2XN7 - chains A and B; structure by X-ray diffraction, 1.43 A resolution.

Chain A:
Molecule: Thyroxine-binding globulin
Organism: Homo sapiens
UniProt: P05543 (THBG_HUMAN); the construct has insertions or renumbered stretches relative to UniProt, so the offset changes along the chain: 12-357 = UniProt 32-377; 359-361 = UniProt 378-380
Chain sequence (350 residues; numbered 12 to 361; the number before each row is that of its first residue):
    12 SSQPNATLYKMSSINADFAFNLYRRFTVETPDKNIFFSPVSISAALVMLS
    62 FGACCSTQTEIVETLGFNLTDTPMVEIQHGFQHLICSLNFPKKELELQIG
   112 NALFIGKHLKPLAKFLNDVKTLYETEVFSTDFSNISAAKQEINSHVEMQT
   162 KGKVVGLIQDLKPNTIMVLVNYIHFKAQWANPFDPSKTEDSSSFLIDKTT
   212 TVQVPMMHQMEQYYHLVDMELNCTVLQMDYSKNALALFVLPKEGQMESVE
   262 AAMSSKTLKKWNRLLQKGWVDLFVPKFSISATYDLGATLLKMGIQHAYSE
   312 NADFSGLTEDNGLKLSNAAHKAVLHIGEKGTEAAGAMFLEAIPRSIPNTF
Unresolved in the structure: 12-16, 357-361
Differences from the reference sequence: engineered mutation Gly-346 (Ala366 in P05543), Ala-347 (Val367 in P05543), Met-348 (Pro368 in P05543), Phe-349 (Glu369 in P05543), Leu-350 (Val370 in P05543), Glu-351 (Glu371 in P05543), Ala-352 (Leu372 in P05543), Ile-353 (Ser373 in P05543), Pro-354 (Asp374 in P05543), Arg-355 (Gln375 in P05543), Ser-356 (Pro376 in P05543), Ile-357 (Glu377 in P05543); insertion (358)
Metal / ion sites: Ca2+: Glu-200 (together with 1,2-ethanediol)
Ligand contacts: F6Z / 3,5,3',5'-tetraiodo-L-thyronine: Ser-23, Ser-24, Ala-27, Tyr-225, Gln-238, Asp-240, Lys-243, Asn-244, Leu-246, Leu-248, Ser-266, Leu-269, Lys-270, Trp-272, Asn-273, Leu-276, Lys-278
Swiss-Prot annotation at these positions:
  - binding site (thyroxine): Asn-273
  - glycosylation (N-linked (GlcNAc...) asparagine): Asn-16 (complex), Asn-79, Ile-96, Asn-145, Asn-233

Chain B:
Molecule: Thyroxine-binding globulin
Organism: Homo sapiens
UniProt: P05543 (THBG_HUMAN); residues 361-395 here correspond to UniProt positions 381-415 (UniProt number = residue number + 20)
Chain sequence (35 residues; each row starts with the number of its first residue):
   361 LHPIIQIDRSFMLLILERSTRSILFLGKVVNPTEA
Unresolved in the structure: 361
Ligand contacts: F6Z / 3,5,3',5'-tetraiodo-L-thyronine: Leu-376, Glu-377, Arg-378, Arg-381
Swiss-Prot annotation at these positions:
  - binding site (thyroxine): Arg-378

Interface between chain A and chain B:
Contacting residue pairs - 120 pairs, chain A then chain B:
  Leu-19(A) / Thr-380(B)
  Tyr-20(A) / Ser-379(B)
  Tyr-20(A) / Arg-381(B)
  Ser-23(A) / Thr-380(B)  hydrogen bond (side chain-backbone)
  Ser-23(A) / Arg-381(B)
  Ser-23(A) / Ser-382(B)  hydrogen bond
  Ala-27(A) / Ile-383(B)  hydrophobic
  Ala-30(A) / Leu-386(B)
  Phe-31(A) / Leu-374(B)  hydrophobic
  Phe-31(A) / Ile-383(B)  hydrophobic
  Phe-31(A) / Leu-386(B)  hydrophobic
  Tyr-34(A) / Met-372(B)
  Tyr-34(A) / Leu-386(B)  hydrophobic
  Tyr-34(A) / Lys-388(B)
  Asp-43(A) / Val-390(B)
  Lys-44(A) / Lys-388(B)
  Lys-44(A) / Val-390(B)
  Asn-45(A) / Lys-388(B)
  Asn-45(A) / Val-389(B)
  Asn-45(A) / Val-390(B)  hydrogen bond (side chain-backbone)
  Asn-45(A) / Asn-391(B)  hydrogen bond (side chain-backbone)
  Asn-45(A) / Glu-394(B)  hydrogen bond
  Ile-46(A) / Gly-387(B)
  Ile-46(A) / Lys-388(B)  hydrogen bond (backbone-backbone)
  Phe-47(A) / Phe-385(B)  hydrophobic
  Phe-47(A) / Leu-386(B)
  Phe-48(A) / Phe-385(B)
  Phe-48(A) / Leu-386(B)  hydrogen bond (backbone-backbone)
  Ser-49(A) / Leu-384(B)  hydrogen bond (side chain-backbone)
  Ser-49(A) / Phe-385(B)
  Pro-50(A) / Ile-383(B)
  Pro-50(A) / Leu-384(B)
  Pro-50(A) / Phe-385(B)
  Val-51(A) / Ile-383(B)
  Val-51(A) / Leu-384(B)
  Leu-95(A) / Thr-380(B)
  Leu-95(A) / Ser-382(B)
  Ser-98(A) / Ser-379(B)
  Ser-98(A) / Thr-380(B)
  Leu-99(A) / Glu-377(B)
  Leu-99(A) / Thr-380(B)
  Ile-184(A) / Phe-385(B)  hydrophobic
  Phe-186(A) / Ile-375(B)  hydrophobic
  Phe-186(A) / Leu-384(B)  hydrophobic
  Phe-186(A) / Phe-385(B)  hydrophobic
  Ser-204(A) / Asp-368(B)
  Phe-205(A) / Ile-367(B)
  Phe-205(A) / Asp-368(B)
  Phe-205(A) / Arg-369(B)
  Phe-205(A) / Ser-370(B)
  Phe-205(A) / Phe-371(B)  hydrophobic
  Phe-205(A) / Val-390(B)
  Phe-205(A) / Pro-392(B)
  Leu-206(A) / Asp-368(B)  hydrogen bond (backbone-backbone)
  Leu-206(A) / Arg-369(B)
  Leu-206(A) / Ser-370(B)
  Ile-207(A) / Val-390(B)
  Ile-207(A) / Asn-391(B)
  Val-213(A) / Asn-391(B)
  Val-213(A) / Thr-393(B)
  Gln-214(A) / Thr-393(B)
  Val-215(A) / Pro-392(B)  hydrophobic
  Val-215(A) / Thr-393(B)
  Met-217(A) / Ile-367(B)
  Thr-235(A) / Ile-365(B)
  Gln-238(A) / Arg-378(B)
  Asp-240(A) / Arg-378(B)  salt bridge
  Asn-244(A) / Glu-377(B)  hydrogen bond
  Asn-244(A) / Arg-378(B)  hydrogen bond (backbone-backbone)
  Asn-244(A) / Ser-379(B)  hydrogen bond (side chain-backbone)
  Ala-245(A) / Leu-376(B)
  Ala-245(A) / Arg-378(B)
  Leu-246(A) / Leu-374(B)
  Leu-246(A) / Ile-375(B)
  Leu-246(A) / Leu-376(B)  hydrogen bond (backbone-backbone)
  Leu-246(A) / Arg-378(B)
  Ala-247(A) / Leu-374(B)
  Leu-248(A) / Met-372(B)
  Leu-248(A) / Leu-373(B)
  Leu-248(A) / Leu-374(B)  hydrogen bond (backbone-backbone)
  Leu-248(A) / Leu-376(B)  hydrophobic
  Phe-249(A) / Phe-371(B)  hydrophobic
  Phe-249(A) / Met-372(B)
  Phe-249(A) / Leu-373(B)  hydrophobic
  Val-250(A) / Phe-371(B)
  Val-250(A) / Met-372(B)  hydrogen bond (backbone-backbone)
  Leu-251(A) / Gln-366(B)
  Leu-251(A) / Ile-367(B)  hydrophobic
  Leu-251(A) / Arg-369(B)
  Leu-251(A) / Ser-370(B)
  Pro-252(A) / Arg-369(B)  hydrogen bond (backbone-side chain)
  Pro-252(A) / Ser-370(B)
  Met-257(A) / Ser-370(B)
  Met-257(A) / Phe-371(B)
  Met-257(A) / Lys-388(B)
  Glu-261(A) / Met-372(B)
  Glu-261(A) / Lys-388(B)  salt bridge
  Leu-269(A) / Leu-374(B)  hydrophobic
  Trp-280(A) / His-362(B)
  Trp-280(A) / Pro-363(B)
  Val-281(A) / Pro-363(B)
  Val-281(A) / Ile-365(B)  hydrophobic
  Asp-282(A) / Pro-363(B)  hydrogen bond (backbone-backbone)
  Asp-282(A) / Ile-364(B)
  Asp-282(A) / Ile-365(B)  hydrogen bond (backbone-backbone)
  Leu-283(A) / Ile-365(B)
  Phe-284(A) / Ile-365(B)  hydrogen bond (backbone-backbone)
  Phe-284(A) / Gln-366(B)
  Phe-284(A) / Ile-367(B)  hydrogen bond (backbone-backbone)
  Pro-286(A) / Ile-367(B)
  Phe-288(A) / Phe-371(B)  hydrophobic
  Phe-288(A) / Val-389(B)  hydrophobic
  Phe-288(A) / Pro-392(B)
  Ser-289(A) / Pro-392(B)
  Ile-290(A) / Pro-392(B)
  Leu-335(A) / Leu-373(B)  hydrophobic
  Ile-337(A) / Leu-373(B)  hydrophobic
  Thr-342(A) / Ile-375(B)
  Ala-344(A) / Phe-385(B)  hydrophobic
  Ala-345(A) / Phe-385(B)
Also at the interface, not in a pair above, chain A (69 interface residues in all): Thr-38, Leu-108, His-226, Leu-237, Tyr-241, Lys-253, Glu-254, Met-264, Val-285, Ser-291, Gly-346
Also at the interface, not in a pair above, chain B (34 interface residues in all): Ala-395

Overview:
The interface between chain A and chain B involves 69 residues on one side and 34 on the other; the contacts
include 20 hydrogen bonds and 2 salt bridges. Polar contacts include Asp-240(A)/Arg-378(B),
Glu-261(A)/Lys-388(B) and Ser-23(A)/Thr-380(B).
Here chain A is Thyroxine-binding globulin and chain B is Thyroxine-binding globulin, both from Homo sapiens.
Entry 2XN7 (Crystal structure of thyroxine-binding globulin complexed with thyroxine-fluoresein (T405-CF)) was
determined by X-ray diffraction together with 2XN3, 2XN5, 2XN6, 2RIV and 2RIW from the same study.
